9FK0 - chains A and C of the 6 polymer chains in the assembly; structure by electron microscopy, 3.22 A resolution.

[Chain A (and C)]
Molecule: Envelope protein E
Organism: tick-borne encephalitis virus-European subtype
Notes: chain C of this document is another copy of the same molecule, construct and numbering; everything in this record applies to it too
Reference sequence: chimeric construct of A0A7M3UFX3, P29837: residues 1-429 from A0A7M3UFX3 (A0A7M3UFX3_9FLAV) positions 281-709 (UniProt number = residue number + 280); residues 430-496 from P29837 positions 710-776 (UniProt number = residue number + 280)
Amino-acid sequence (496 residues; row label = number of the first residue in the row):
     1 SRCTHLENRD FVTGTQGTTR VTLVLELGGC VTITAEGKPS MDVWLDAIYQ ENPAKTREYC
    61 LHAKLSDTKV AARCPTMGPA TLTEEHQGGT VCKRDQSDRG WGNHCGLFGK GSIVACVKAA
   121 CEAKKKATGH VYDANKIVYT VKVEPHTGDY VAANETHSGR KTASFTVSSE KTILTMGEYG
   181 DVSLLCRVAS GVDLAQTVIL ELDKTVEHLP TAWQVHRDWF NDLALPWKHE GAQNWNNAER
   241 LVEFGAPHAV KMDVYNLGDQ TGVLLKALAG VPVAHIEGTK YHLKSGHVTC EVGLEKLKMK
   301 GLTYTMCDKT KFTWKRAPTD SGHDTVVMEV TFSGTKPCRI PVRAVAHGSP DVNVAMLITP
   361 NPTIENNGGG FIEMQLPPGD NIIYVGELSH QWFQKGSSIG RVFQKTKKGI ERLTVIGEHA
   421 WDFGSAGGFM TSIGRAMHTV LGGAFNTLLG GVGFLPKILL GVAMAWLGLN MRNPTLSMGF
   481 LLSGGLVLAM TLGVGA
UniProt features mapped onto this chain:
  - site: Ala496 (Cleavage)
Covalently attached groups: N-acetylglucosamine (NAG) linked to Asn154
From the paper describing this entry:
  - post-translational modification sites: Asn154
  - binding site for N-acetylglucosamine: Asn154

[Interface between chain A and chain C]
Residue-residue contacts (5):
  Pro79(A) with His229(C)
  His86(A) with His86(C); Gln87(C)
  Gly88(A) with His86(C)
  His229(A) with Pro79(C)
Interface residues without a listed pair, chain A (5 interface residues in all): Gln87
Interface residues without a listed pair, chain C (5 interface residues in all): Gly88

[In short]
The chain A/chain C interface involves 5 residues from each chain. From the paper: a binding site for
N-acetylglucosamine at Asn154(A); a modification site at Asn154(A).
Both chains are Envelope protein E (tick-borne encephalitis virus-European subtype). Entry 9FK0 (LGTV with
TBEV prME) was determined by electron microscopy, deposited together with 9FOJ and 9H28.
